PDB entry 7V35 | electron microscopy, 3.40 A resolution | chains A and B of the 6 polymer chains in the assembly

Chain A:
Protein: Guanine nucleotide-binding protein G(s) subunit alpha isoforms short
Source organism: Homo sapiens
Reference sequence: P63092 (GNAS2_HUMAN); numbering as in UniProt (aligned over 1-394)
Chain sequence (394 residues; numbered 1 to 394; the number before each row is that of its first residue):
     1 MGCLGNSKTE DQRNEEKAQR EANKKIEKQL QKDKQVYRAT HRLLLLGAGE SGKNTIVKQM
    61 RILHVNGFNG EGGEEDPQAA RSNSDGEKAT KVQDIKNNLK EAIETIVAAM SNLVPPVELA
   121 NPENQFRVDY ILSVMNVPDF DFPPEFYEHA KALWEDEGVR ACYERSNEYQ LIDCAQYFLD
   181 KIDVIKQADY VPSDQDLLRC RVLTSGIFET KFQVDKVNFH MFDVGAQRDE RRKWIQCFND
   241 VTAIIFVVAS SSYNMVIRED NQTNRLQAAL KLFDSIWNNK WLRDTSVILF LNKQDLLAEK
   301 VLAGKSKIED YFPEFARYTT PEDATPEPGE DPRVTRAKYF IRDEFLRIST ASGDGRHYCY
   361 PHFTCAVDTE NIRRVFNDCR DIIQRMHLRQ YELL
Disordered / not traced: 1-10, 49-206, 252-263, 299-305
Construct notes: engineered mutation Asn54 (Ser in P63092), Ala226 (Gly in P63092), Ala268 (Glu in P63092), Lys271 (Asn in P63092), Asp274 (Lys in P63092), Lys280 (Arg in P63092), Asp284 (Thr in P63092), Thr285 (Ile in P63092)

Chain B:
Protein: Guanine nucleotide-binding protein G(I)/G(S)/G(T) subunit beta-1
Source organism: Rattus norvegicus
Reference sequence: P54311 (GBB1_RAT); numbering as in UniProt (aligned over 2-340)
Chain sequence (345 residues; numbered -4 to 340; the number before each row is that of its first residue; numbers below 1 keep their minus sign (Met-4 is residue -4)):
    -4 MGSLLQSELD QLRQEAEQLK NQIRDARKAC ADATLSQITN NIDPVGRIQM RTRRTLRGHL
    56 AKIYAMHWGT DSRLLVSASQ DGKLIIWDSY TTNKVHAIPL RSSWVMTCAY APSGNYVACG
   116 GLDNICSIYN LKTREGNVRV SRELAGHTGY LSCCRFLDDN QIVTSSGDTT CALWDIETGQ
   176 QTTTFTGHTG DVMSLSLAPD TRLFVSGACD ASAKLWDVRE GMCRQTFTGH ESDINAICFF
   236 PNGNAFATGS DDATCRLFDL RADQELMTYS HDNIICGITS VSFSKSGRLL LAGYDDFNCN
   296 VWDALKADRA GVLAGHDNRV SCLGVTDDGM AVATGSWDSF LKIWN
Disordered / not traced: -4 to 2
Construct notes: initiating methionine (-4); expression tag (-3 to 1)
UniProt features mapped onto this chain:
  - modified residue: Ser2 (N-acetylserine), His266 (Phosphohistidine)

Chain A / chain B interface:
Pairs across the interface (36; chain A residue first):
  Gln19(A) - Asp83(B)
  Gln19(A) - Asn88(B)  hydrogen bond
  Asn23(A) - Asn88(B)
  Asn23(A) - Lys89(B)  hydrogen bond
  Ile26(A) - Ala92(B)  hydrophobic
  Glu27(A) - Lys89(B)  salt bridge
  Leu30(A) - Gly53(B)
  Asp33(A) - Leu55(B)
  Asp33(A) - Lys78(B)  salt bridge
  Lys34(A) - Leu55(B)
  Phe208(A) - Leu117(B)
  Phe222(A) - Ser98(B)
  Phe222(A) - Trp99(B)
  Ala226(A) - Asn119(B)
  Gln227(A) - Asn119(B)  hydrogen bond
  Gln227(A) - Gly144(B)
  Gln227(A) - Tyr145(B)
  Arg228(A) - Thr164(B)
  Arg228(A) - Asp186(B)  salt bridge
  Arg232(A) - Cys204(B)
  Lys233(A) - Tyr145(B)
  Lys233(A) - Met188(B)
  Lys233(A) - Asp228(B)  salt bridge
  Lys233(A) - Asn230(B)  hydrogen bond
  Trp234(A) - Tyr145(B)
  Gln236(A) - Tyr59(B)  hydrogen bond (backbone-side chain)
  Cys237(A) - Lys57(B)  hydrogen bond (backbone-side chain)
  Cys237(A) - Tyr59(B)
  Cys237(A) - Trp99(B)
  Cys237(A) - Met101(B)  hydrophobic
  Phe238(A) - Trp99(B)
  Asn239(A) - Trp332(B)
  Asp240(A) - Lys57(B)  salt bridge
  Asp240(A) - Trp99(B)
  Trp281(A) - Arg314(B)
  Trp281(A) - Trp332(B)  hydrophobic
Other interface residues (no listed pair), chain A (24 interface residues in all): Gln29, Tyr37, Val241
Other interface residues (no listed pair), chain B (34 interface residues in all): Ala56, Gln75, Asp76, Ile80, Thr86, Val90, His91, Asp118, Gly162, Asp290

In short:
The interface between chain A and chain B involves 24 residues on one side and 34 on the other, with 6
hydrogen bonds and 5 salt bridges. Polar contacts include Glu27(A)-Lys89(B), Asp33(A)-Lys78(B) and
Arg228(A)-Asp186(B).
Chain A is Guanine nucleotide-binding protein G(s) subunit alpha isoforms short (Homo sapiens) and chain B is
Guanine nucleotide-binding protein G(I)/G(S)/G(T) subunit beta-1 (Rattus norvegicus); the structure, Cryo-EM
structure of the GIPR/GLP-1R/GCGR triagonist peptide 20-bound human GCGR-Gs complex, was determined by
electron microscopy together with 7FIM, 7FIN, 7FIY, 7VAB, 7VBH and 7VBI from the same study.
